7TYI - chains A and B of the 6 polymer chains in the assembly; structure by electron microscopy, 3.30 A resolution.

Chain A:
Molecule: Guanine nucleotide-binding protein G(s) subunit alpha isoforms short
Source organism: Homo sapiens
UniProt: P63092 (GNAS2_HUMAN); residue numbers follow UniProt; this construct covers 1-394
Chain sequence (394 residues; each row starts with the number of its first residue):
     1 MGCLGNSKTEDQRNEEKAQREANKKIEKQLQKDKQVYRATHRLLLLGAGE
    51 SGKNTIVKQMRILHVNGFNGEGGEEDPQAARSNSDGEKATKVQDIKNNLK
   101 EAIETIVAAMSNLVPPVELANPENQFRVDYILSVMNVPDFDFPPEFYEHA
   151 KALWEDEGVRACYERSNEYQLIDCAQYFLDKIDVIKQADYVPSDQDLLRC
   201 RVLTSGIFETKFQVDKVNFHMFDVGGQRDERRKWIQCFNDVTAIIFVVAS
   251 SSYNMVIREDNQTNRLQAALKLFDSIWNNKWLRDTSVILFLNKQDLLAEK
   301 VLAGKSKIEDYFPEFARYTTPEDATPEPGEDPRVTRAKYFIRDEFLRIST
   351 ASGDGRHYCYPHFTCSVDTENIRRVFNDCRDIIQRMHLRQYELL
Not modelled in the structure: 1-10, 61-203, 251-263
Construct notes: conflict Asn54 (Ser in P63092), Ala268 (Glu in P63092), Lys271 (Asn in P63092), Asp274 (Lys in P63092), Lys280 (Arg in P63092), Asp284 (Thr in P63092), Thr285 (Ile in P63092); engineered mutation Ser366 (Ala in P63092)

Chain B:
Molecule: Guanine nucleotide-binding protein G(I)/G(S)/G(T) subunit beta-1
Source organism: Homo sapiens
UniProt: P62873 (GBB1_HUMAN); numbering as in UniProt (aligned over 2-340)
Chain sequence (350 residues; row label = number of the first residue in the row; numbers below 1 keep their minus sign (Met-9 is residue -9)):
    -9 MHHHHHHGSSGSELDQLRQEAEQLKNQIRDARKACADATLSQITNNIDPV
    41 GRIQMRTRRTLRGHLAKIYAMHWGTDSRLLVSASQDGKLIIWDSYTTNKV
    91 HAIPLRSSWVMTCAYAPSGNYVACGGLDNICSIYNLKTREGNVRVSRELA
   141 GHTGYLSCCRFLDDNQIVTSSGDTTCALWDIETGQQTTTFTGHTGDVMSL
   191 SLAPDTRLFVSGACDASAKLWDVREGMCRQTFTGHESDINAICFFPNGNA
   241 FATGSDDATCRLFDLRADQELMTYSHDNIICGITSVSFSKSGRLLLAGYD
   291 DFNCNVWDALKADRAGVLAGHDNRVSCLGVTDDGMAVATGSWDSFLKIWN
Not modelled in the structure: -9 to 1
Construct notes: expression tag (-9 to 1)
UniProt features mapped onto this chain:
  - modified residue: Ser2 (N-acetylserine), His266 (Phosphohistidine)

How chain A and chain B interact:
Pairs across the interface (52):
  Glu16(A) - Thr86(B)
  Glu16(A) - Asn88(B)
  Gln19(A) - Asp83(B)
  Gln19(A) - Thr86(B)  hydrogen bond
  Gln19(A) - Asn88(B)
  Arg20(A) - Asn88(B)
  Asn23(A) - Asn88(B)
  Asn23(A) - Lys89(B)  hydrogen bond
  Ile26(A) - Lys89(B)
  Ile26(A) - Val90(B)
  Ile26(A) - His91(B)
  Ile26(A) - Ala92(B)  hydrophobic
  Glu27(A) - Lys89(B)  salt bridge
  Leu30(A) - Gly53(B)
  Leu30(A) - Lys89(B)
  Asp33(A) - Lys78(B)  salt bridge
  Lys34(A) - Leu55(B)
  Gly206(A) - Leu117(B)
  Ile207(A) - Trp99(B)
  Phe222(A) - Trp99(B)
  Gly226(A) - Asn119(B)
  Gln227(A) - Leu117(B)  hydrogen bond (side chain-backbone)
  Gln227(A) - Asn119(B)  hydrogen bond
  Gln227(A) - Tyr145(B)  hydrogen bond (side chain-backbone)
  Arg228(A) - Gly162(B)  hydrogen bond (side chain-backbone)
  Arg228(A) - Asp163(B)
  Arg228(A) - Thr164(B)
  Arg228(A) - Asp186(B)  salt bridge
  Glu230(A) - Asp186(B)
  Arg232(A) - Cys204(B)
  Arg232(A) - Asp228(B)  salt bridge
  Lys233(A) - Tyr145(B)
  Lys233(A) - Met188(B)
  Lys233(A) - Cys204(B)
  Lys233(A) - Asp228(B)  salt bridge
  Lys233(A) - Asn230(B)
  Lys233(A) - Asp246(B)  salt bridge
  Trp234(A) - Leu117(B)  hydrophobic
  Trp234(A) - Tyr145(B)
  Gln236(A) - Lys57(B)
  Gln236(A) - Arg314(B)
  Cys237(A) - Lys57(B)
  Cys237(A) - Tyr59(B)  hydrogen bond
  Cys237(A) - Gln75(B)
  Cys237(A) - Trp99(B)
  Phe238(A) - Trp99(B)  hydrophobic
  Phe238(A) - Leu117(B)  hydrophobic
  Asn239(A) - Lys57(B)
  Asn239(A) - Trp332(B)
  Asp240(A) - Lys57(B)  salt bridge
  Trp281(A) - Asp290(B)
  Trp281(A) - Arg314(B)
Other interface residues (no listed pair), chain A (30 interface residues in all): Ala22, Tyr37, Thr204, Glu209, Val241
Other interface residues (no listed pair), chain B (37 interface residues in all): Ala56, Thr87, Ser97, Ser98, Met101, Asp118, Thr143, Gly144

Overview:
30 residues of chain A and 37 residues of chain B are in contact; the contacts include 7 hydrogen bonds and 7
salt bridges. Polar pairs include Glu27(A)-Lys89(B), Asp33(A)-Lys78(B) and Arg228(A)-Asp186(B).
Chain A is Guanine nucleotide-binding protein G(s) subunit alpha isoforms short and chain B is Guanine
nucleotide-binding protein G(I)/G(S)/G(T) subunit beta-1, both from Homo sapiens; the structure, Calcitonin
Receptor in complex with Gs and rat amylin peptide, CT-like state, was determined by electron microscopy (same
publication as 7TYF, 7TYH, 7TYL, 7TYN, 7TYO, 7TYW and 3 further entries).
